Entry 2W5X (X-ray diffraction, 1.99 A resolution); this record covers chains A and B.

Chain A (and B):
Name: Alkaline phosphatase
From: Antarctic bacterium TAB5
Notes: EC 3.1.3.1; chain B of this document is another copy of the same molecule, construct and numbering; everything in this record applies to it too
UniProtKB: Q9KWY4 (Q9KWY4_9BACT); residues 1-375 here = UniProt positions 1-375
Sequence (375 residues; numbered 1 to 375; the number before each row is that of its first residue):
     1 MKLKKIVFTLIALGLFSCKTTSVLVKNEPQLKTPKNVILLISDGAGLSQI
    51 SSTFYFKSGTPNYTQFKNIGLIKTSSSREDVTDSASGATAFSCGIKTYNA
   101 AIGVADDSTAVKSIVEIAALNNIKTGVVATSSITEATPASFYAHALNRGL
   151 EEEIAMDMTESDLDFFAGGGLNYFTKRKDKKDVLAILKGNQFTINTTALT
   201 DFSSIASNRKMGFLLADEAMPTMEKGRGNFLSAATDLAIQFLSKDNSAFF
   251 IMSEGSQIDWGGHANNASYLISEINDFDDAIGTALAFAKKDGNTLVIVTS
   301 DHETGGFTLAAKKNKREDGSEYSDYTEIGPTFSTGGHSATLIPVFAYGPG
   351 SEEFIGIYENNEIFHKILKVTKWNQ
Not modelled in the structure: 1-29
Sequence notes: conflict S58 (Glu in Q9KWY4), A198 (Gly in Q9KWY4); engineered mutation E135 (His in Q9KWY4)
Modified residues: S84 (phosphoserine; SEP)
Metal / ion sites: Zn2+ site 1: D43, S84, D301, H302; Mg2+ site 1: D43, T137, E254; Zn2+ site 2: S84, D259, H263, H337; Mg2+ site 2: N266, S268
From the paper describing this entry:
  - Mg2+ coordination: D43, T137, E254
  - catalytic residues: S84
  - mutagenesis - H135E: increased catalytic activity
  - mutagenesis - H135E: decreased stability in response to heat
  - catalytic residues: R148 (citing earlier work)

Interface between chain A and chain B:
Residue-residue contacts (85; chain A residue first):
  L47(A) - L47(B)  hydrophobic
  L47(A) - L71(B)  hydrophobic
  L47(A) - T340(B)
  L47(A) - L341(B)
  S48(A) - T340(B)
  S51(A) - T340(B)  hydrogen bond
  S51(A) - L341(B)  hydrogen bond (side chain-backbone)
  F54(A) - K73(B)  hydrogen bond (backbone-side chain)
  F54(A) - L341(B)  hydrophobic
  Y55(A) - K73(B)
  Y55(A) - S75(B)  hydrogen bond
  Y55(A) - A339(B)  hydrogen bond (side chain-backbone)
  Y63(A) - I357(B)
  F66(A) - G356(B)
  K67(A) - I355(B)
  K67(A) - G356(B)  hydrogen bond (backbone-backbone)
  N68(A) - I355(B)
  I69(A) - I69(B)
  I69(A) - G356(B)
  L71(A) - L47(B)  hydrophobic
  L71(A) - F345(B)  hydrophobic
  K73(A) - F54(B)  hydrogen bond (side chain-backbone)
  K73(A) - Y55(B)
  S75(A) - Y55(B)  hydrogen bond
  E79(A) - Y325(B)
  D80(A) - Y325(B)  hydrogen bond (backbone-backbone)
  D80(A) - T326(B)  hydrogen bond (backbone-backbone)
  D80(A) - E327(B)
  D80(A) - I328(B)
  V81(A) - Y325(B)  hydrogen bond (backbone-backbone)
  T82(A) - Y325(B)
  N99(A) - Y325(B)
  G306(A) - T308(B)
  T308(A) - G306(B)
  T308(A) - S333(B)  hydrogen bond
  T308(A) - S338(B)
  L309(A) - S338(B)
  L309(A) - A339(B)  hydrogen bond (backbone-backbone)
  L309(A) - T340(B)
  A310(A) - T334(B)
  A310(A) - H337(B)
  A310(A) - S338(B)
  A311(A) - H337(B)
  K313(A) - T334(B)
  Y325(A) - E79(B)
  Y325(A) - D80(B)  hydrogen bond (backbone-backbone)
  Y325(A) - V81(B)  hydrogen bond (backbone-backbone)
  Y325(A) - T82(B)
  Y325(A) - N99(B)
  Y325(A) - G336(B)
  Y325(A) - H337(B)  hydrogen bond (side chain-backbone)
  T326(A) - E79(B)
  T326(A) - D80(B)  hydrogen bond (backbone-backbone)
  E327(A) - D80(B)
  I328(A) - D80(B)
  I328(A) - A339(B)  hydrophobic
  T331(A) - S333(B)  hydrogen bond
  F332(A) - S333(B)
  S333(A) - T308(B)  hydrogen bond
  S333(A) - T331(B)  hydrogen bond
  S333(A) - F332(B)
  S333(A) - S333(B)
  G336(A) - Y325(B)
  H337(A) - A310(B)
  H337(A) - A311(B)
  H337(A) - Y325(B)  hydrogen bond (backbone-side chain)
  S338(A) - T308(B)
  S338(A) - L309(B)
  S338(A) - A310(B)
  A339(A) - Y55(B)  hydrogen bond (backbone-side chain)
  A339(A) - L309(B)  hydrogen bond (backbone-backbone)
  A339(A) - I328(B)  hydrophobic
  T340(A) - L47(B)
  T340(A) - S48(B)
  T340(A) - S51(B)  hydrogen bond
  L341(A) - L47(B)
  L341(A) - S51(B)  hydrogen bond (backbone-side chain)
  L341(A) - F54(B)  hydrophobic
  F345(A) - L71(B)  hydrophobic
  I355(A) - K67(B)
  G356(A) - F66(B)
  G356(A) - K67(B)  hydrogen bond (backbone-backbone)
  G356(A) - I69(B)
  I357(A) - F54(B)  hydrophobic
  I357(A) - Y63(B)
Also at the interface, not in a pair above, chain A (49 interface residues in all): T64, G70, T74, R78, H263, E303, T334, P343
Also at the interface, not in a pair above, chain B (48 interface residues in all): T64, N68, G70, T74, R78, H263, E303, P343

Summary:
49 residues of chain A face 48 of chain B across their interface; the contacts include 26 hydrogen bonds.
Polar pairs include S51(A)-T340(B), S51(A)-L341(B) and F54(A)-K73(B). D43(A), S84(A), D301(A) and H302(A)
coordinate Zn2+ site 1. The paper reports catalytic residues S84(A) and R148(A); H135E of chain A increases
catalytic activity.
Chain A and chain B are both Alkaline phosphatase (Antarctic bacterium TAB5); the structure, Structure of TAB5
alkaline phosphatase mutant His 135 Glu with Mg bound in the M3 site, was determined by X-ray diffraction
(same publication as 2W5V and 2W5W).
